7U7Y - chains A and P of the 3 polymer chains in the assembly; structure by X-ray diffraction, 1.78 A resolution.

# Chain A
Protein: DNA polymerase eta
Source organism: Homo sapiens
Notes: EC 2.7.7.7
UniProt: Q9Y253 (POLH_HUMAN); residue numbers follow UniProt; this construct covers 1-432
Amino-acid sequence (435 residues; row label = number of the first residue in the row; numbers below 1 keep their minus sign (Gly-2 is residue -2)):
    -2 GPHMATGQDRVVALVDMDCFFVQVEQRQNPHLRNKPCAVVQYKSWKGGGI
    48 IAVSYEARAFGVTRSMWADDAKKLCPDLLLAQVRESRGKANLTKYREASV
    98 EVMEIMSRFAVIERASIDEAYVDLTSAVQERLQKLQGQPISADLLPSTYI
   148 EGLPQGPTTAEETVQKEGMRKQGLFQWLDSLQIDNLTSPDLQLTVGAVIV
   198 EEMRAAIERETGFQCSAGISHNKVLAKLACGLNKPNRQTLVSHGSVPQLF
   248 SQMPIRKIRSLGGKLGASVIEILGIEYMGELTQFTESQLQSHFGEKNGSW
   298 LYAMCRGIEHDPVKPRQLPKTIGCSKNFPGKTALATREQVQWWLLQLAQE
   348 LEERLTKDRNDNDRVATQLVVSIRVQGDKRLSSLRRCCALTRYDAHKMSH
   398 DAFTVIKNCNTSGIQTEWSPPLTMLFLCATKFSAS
Not modelled in the structure: 155-159
Sequence notes: expression tag (-2 to 0)
Bound ions: Mn2+ site 1: Asp13, Asp115, Glu116 (together with XG4) (shared with DT8(P) of chain P); Mn2+ site 2: Asp13, Met14 (together with XG4)
Residues lining bound ligands: XG4 (2'-deoxy-5'-O-[(R)-hydroxy{[(R)-hydroxy(phosphonooxy)phosphoryl]amino}phosphoryl]guanosine): Asp13, Met14, Asp15, Cys16, Phe17, Phe18, Gln38, Ile48, Ala49, Tyr52, Arg55, Arg61, Leu89, Ile114, Asp115, Lys231
Swiss-Prot annotation at these positions:
  - binding site (Mg(2+)): Asp13, Met14, Asp115, Glu116
  - binding site (Mn(2+)): Asp13, Met14, Asp115, Glu116
  - binding site (a 2'-deoxyribonucleoside 5'-triphosphate): Arg61
  - natural variant: Val37 (deletion: In XPV), Leu75 (deletion: In XPV), Arg93 (R93P: In XPV), Arg111 (R111H: In XPV), Thr122 (T122P: In XPV), Gly153 (G153D: In a breast cancer sample), Thr191 (T191P: In XPV), Gly263 (G263V: In XPV), Val266 (V266D: In XPV), Gly295 (G295R: In XPV), Arg361 (R361S: In XPV)
  - mutagenesis: Tyr52 (Y52A/F: Reduces DNA polymerase activity; Y52E: Reduces DNA polymerase activity. Increases fidelity of replication and reduces translesion bypass), Arg61 (R61A: Reduces enzymatic activity by two-thirds), Ser62 (S62G: Increased DNA polymerase activity and translesion bypass compared to wild-type), Ala68 (A68S/V: Severe reduction in thymine dimer translesion bypass), Asn324 to Pro326 (Reduces binding to chromatin and to monoubiquitinated PCNA. Abolishes binding to monoubiquitinated PCNA; when associated with 705-E--H-713 Del)

# Chain P
Molecule: 8-nt DNA strand
Sequence (8 nucleotides; numbered 1 to 8; the number before each row is that of its first residue):
     1 AGCGTCAT
Bound ions: Mn2+: DT8 (together with XG4) (shared with Asp13(A), Asp115(A), Glu116(A) of chain A)

# Chain A / chain P interface
Residue-residue contacts (23):
  Arg61(A) with DT8(P), base contact
  Ser113(A) with DT8(P), hydrogen bond to the phosphate
  Asp115(A) with DT8(P), phosphate contact
  Glu116(A) with DT8(P), phosphate contact
  Lys224(A) with DT8(P), salt bridge to the phosphate
  Ile255(A) with DA7(P), phosphate contact
  Arg256(A) with DA7(P), sugar contact
  Ser257(A) with DC6(P), phosphate contact; DA7(P), hydrogen bond to the phosphate
  Leu258(A) with DA7(P), phosphate contact
  Gly259(A) with DA7(P), hydrogen bond to the phosphate
  Gly260(A) with DC6(P), phosphate contact; DA7(P), phosphate contact
  Lys261(A) with DT5(P), salt bridge to the phosphate; DC6(P), hydrogen bond to the phosphate
  Leu262(A) with DC6(P), hydrogen bond to the phosphate
  Arg377(A) with DG4(P), salt bridge to the phosphate
  Leu381(A) with DC3(P), phosphate contact
  Arg382(A) with DG2(P), sugar contact; DC3(P), hydrogen bond to the phosphate; DG4(P), hydrogen bond to the base
  Arg383(A) with DG2(P), phosphate contact
  Cys384(A) with DG2(P), hydrogen bond to the phosphate
Also at the interface, not in a pair above, chain A (21 interface residues in all): Leu378, Ser379, Ser380
Also at the interface, not in a pair above, chain P (8 interface residues in all): DA1

# In short
21 residues of chain A face 8 of chain P across their interface; the contacts include 8 hydrogen bonds and 3
salt bridges. Polar pairs include Arg382(A)-DG4(P), Ser113(A)-DT8(P) and Ser257(A)-DA7(P). Bound to chain A:
compound XG4.
Here chain A is DNA polymerase eta (Homo sapiens) and chain P is an 8-nt DNA strand. Entry 7U7Y (Human DNA
polymerase eta-DNA-dGMPNPP ternary mismatch complex in 0.06 mM Mn2+ for 600s) was determined by X-ray
diffraction, deposited together with 7U72, 7U73, 7U74, 7U75, 7U76, 7U77 and 26 further entries.
